Entry 5NBI (X-ray diffraction, 2.10 A resolution); this record covers chains H and L.

# Chain H
Name: Design of antibodies
From: synthetic construct
Amino-acid sequence (233 residues; numbered 1 to 233; the number before each row is that of its first residue):
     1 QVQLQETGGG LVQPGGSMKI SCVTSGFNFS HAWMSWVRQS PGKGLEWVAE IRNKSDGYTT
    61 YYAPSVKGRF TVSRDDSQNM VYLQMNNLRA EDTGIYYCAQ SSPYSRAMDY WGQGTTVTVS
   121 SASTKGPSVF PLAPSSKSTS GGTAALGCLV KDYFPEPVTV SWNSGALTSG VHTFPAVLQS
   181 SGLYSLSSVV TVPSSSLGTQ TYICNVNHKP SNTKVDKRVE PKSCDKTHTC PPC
Unresolved in the structure: 1-2, 139, 222-233
Disulfides: Cys22-Cys98, Cys148-Cys204

# Chain L
Name: Design of antibodies
From: synthetic construct
Amino-acid sequence (218 residues; each row starts with the number of its first residue):
     1 DIVLTQTPLT LPVSPGQRAT ISCRASQSVD DNGHSFMNWY QQKPGQPPKL LVHAASYVKS
    61 GVPARFSGSG SGTDFTLTIH PVEPEDFATY YCQQGYSHPW TFGGGTKLEI KRTVAAPSVF
   121 IFPPSDEQLK SGTASVVCLL NNFYPREAKV QWKVDNALQS GNSQESVTEQ DSKDSTYSLS
   181 STLTLSKADY EKHKVYACEV THQGLSSPVT KSFNRGEC
Unresolved in the structure: 217-218
Disulfides: Cys23-Cys92, Cys138-Cys198

# How chain H and chain L interact
Pairs across the interface (76):
  Gln39(H) with Gln42(L), hydrogen bond; Tyr91(L)
  Leu45(H) with Pro48(L), hydrophobic; Tyr91(L), hydrophobic; Phe102(L)
  Trp47(H) with His98(L); Pro99(L), hydrophobic; Trp100(L); Phe102(L)
  Glu50(H) with His98(L), salt bridge; Trp100(L), hydrogen bond
  Tyr61(H) with His98(L)
  Pro64(H) with Pro99(L)
  Tyr97(H) with Gln42(L), hydrogen bond; Gln46(L); Pro47(L), hydrophobic
  Tyr104(H) with His34(L), hydrogen bond; Phe36(L); His53(L); Ala54(L), hydrophobic; Tyr57(L)
  Ser105(H) with Phe36(L); Asn38(L), hydrogen bond (backbone-side chain); His53(L); Ala54(L); Gly95(L)
  Arg106(H) with Phe36(L); Asn38(L); Gln93(L), hydrogen bond (backbone-side chain); Gly95(L), hydrogen bond (side chain-backbone); Tyr96(L), hydrogen bond (side chain-backbone); Trp100(L)
  Ala107(H) with Asn38(L); Tyr40(L); Leu50(L), hydrophobic; Gln93(L)
  Met108(H) with Tyr40(L), hydrogen bond (backbone-side chain); Leu50(L); Gln93(L); Phe102(L), hydrophobic
  Asp109(H) with Leu50(L); Lys59(L), salt bridge
  Tyr110(H) with Lys59(L)
  Trp111(H) with Tyr40(L); Pro47(L), hydrophobic; Pro48(L)
  Gly112(H) with Pro47(L)
  Gln113(H) with Pro47(L)
  Val129(H) with Glu127(L)
  Phe130(H) with Ser125(L); Glu127(L); Gln128(L)
  Pro131(H) with Ser125(L)
  Leu132(H) with Phe122(L), hydrophobic; Val137(L), hydrophobic
  Ala133(H) with Phe122(L)
  Ala145(H) with Phe122(L)
  Leu149(H) with Ser135(L)
  Lys151(H) with Gln128(L); Thr133(L); Ser135(L)
  His172(H) with Asn141(L), hydrogen bond; Asn142(L), hydrogen bond; Ser178(L), hydrogen bond
  Phe174(H) with Leu139(L), hydrophobic; Ser166(L); Thr168(L); Ser178(L); Leu179(L); Ser180(L)
  Pro175(H) with Ser166(L), hydrogen bond (backbone-side chain); Val167(L)
  Val177(H) with Gln164(L)
  Val189(H) with Leu139(L), hydrophobic
  Thr191(H) with Asn141(L)
  Lys217(H) with Glu127(L), salt bridge
Other interface residues (no listed pair), chain H (41 interface residues in all): Val37, Gly44, Glu46, Ala63, Leu146, Thr173, Leu178, Gln179, Ser187
Other interface residues (no listed pair), chain L (44 interface residues in all): Asp1, Gly45, Phe120, Ser131, Glu165, Asp171

# Summary
41 residues of chain H and 44 residues of chain L are in contact; the contacts include 13 hydrogen bonds and 3
salt bridges. Among the polar pairs are Glu50(H)-His98(L), Asp109(H)-Lys59(L) and Lys217(H)-Glu127(L).
Here chain H is Design of antibodies and chain L is Design of antibodies, both from synthetic construct. Entry
5NBI (Principles for computational design of antibodies) was determined by X-ray diffraction (same publication
as 5NB5).
